1A73 - chains F and A of the 6 polymer chains in the assembly; structure by X-ray diffraction, 1.80 A resolution.

Chain F:
Molecule: 8-nt DNA strand
Notes: fragment: endonuclease i-ppoi binding sequence
Sequence (8 nucleotides; each row starts with the number of its first residue):
    14 GAGAGTCA

Chain A:
Molecule: Intron 3 (I-ppo) encoded endonuclease
Source organism: Physarum polycephalum
Notes: fragment: endonuclease (i-ppo) encoded endonuclease
UniProt: Q94702 (PPO1_PHYPO); residue numbers follow UniProt; this construct covers 1-163
Chain sequence (163 residues; row label = number of the first residue in the row):
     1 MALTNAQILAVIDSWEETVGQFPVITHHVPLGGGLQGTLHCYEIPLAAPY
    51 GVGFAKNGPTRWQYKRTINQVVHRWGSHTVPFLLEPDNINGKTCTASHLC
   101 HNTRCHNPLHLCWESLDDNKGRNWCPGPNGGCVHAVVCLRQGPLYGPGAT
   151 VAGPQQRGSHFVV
Disordered / not traced: 1
Ion coordination: Zn2+ site 1: Cys-41, Cys-100, Cys-105, His-110; Mg2+: Asn-119 (shared with 1 residue of chain E); Zn2+ site 2: Cys-125, Cys-132, His-134, Cys-138

Chain F / chain A interface:
Contacting residue pairs (21):
  DG14(F) / Thr-60(A)  phosphate contact
  DG14(F) / Arg-61(A)  salt bridge to the phosphate
  DG14(F) / Thr-95(A)  phosphate contact
  DG14(F) / Ala-96(A)  phosphate contact
  DG14(F) / His-98(A)  salt bridge to the phosphate
  DG14(F) / Thr-103(A)  phosphate contact
  DG14(F) / Leu-116(A)  sugar contact
  DG14(F) / Asn-119(A)  sugar contact
  DA15(F) / Asn-57(A)  base contact
  DA15(F) / Arg-61(A)  salt bridge to the phosphate
  DA15(F) / Thr-79(A)  phosphate contact
  DA15(F) / Thr-95(A)  phosphate contact
  DA15(F) / Ala-96(A)  hydrogen bond to the phosphate
  DA15(F) / Trp-113(A)  phosphate contact
  DG16(F) / Asn-57(A)  hydrogen bond to the base
  DG16(F) / Gln-63(A)  base contact
  DG16(F) / Gly-76(A)  hydrogen bond to the phosphate
  DA17(F) / Asn-57(A)  base contact
  DA17(F) / Gln-63(A)  hydrogen bond to the base
  DA17(F) / Arg-74(A)  hydrogen bond to the base
  DG18(F) / Arg-74(A)  hydrogen bond to the base
Interface residues without a listed pair, chain A (16 interface residues in all): Trp-75, His-78

In short:
5 residues of chain F face 16 of chain A across their interface; the contacts include 6 hydrogen bonds and 3
salt bridges. Polar contacts include DG16(F)/Asn-57(A), DA17(F)/Gln-63(A) and DA17(F)/Arg-74(A). Cys-41(A),
Cys-100(A), Cys-105(A) and His-110(A) coordinate Zn2+ site 1.
Chain F is an 8-nt DNA strand and chain A is Intron 3 (I-ppo) encoded endonuclease (Physarum polycephalum);
the structure, Intron-encoded endonuclease I-ppoi complexed with DNA, was determined by X-ray diffraction
(same publication as 1IPP and 1A74).
